Entry 3WPY (X-ray diffraction, 2.00 A resolution); this record covers chain A.

Chain A:
Name: Beta-fructofuranosidase
Notes: EC 3.2.1.26
Reference sequence: Q8VW87 (Q8VW87_9MICC); numbering as in UniProt (aligned over 37-578)
Sequence (542 residues; numbered 37 to 578; the number before each row is that of its first residue):
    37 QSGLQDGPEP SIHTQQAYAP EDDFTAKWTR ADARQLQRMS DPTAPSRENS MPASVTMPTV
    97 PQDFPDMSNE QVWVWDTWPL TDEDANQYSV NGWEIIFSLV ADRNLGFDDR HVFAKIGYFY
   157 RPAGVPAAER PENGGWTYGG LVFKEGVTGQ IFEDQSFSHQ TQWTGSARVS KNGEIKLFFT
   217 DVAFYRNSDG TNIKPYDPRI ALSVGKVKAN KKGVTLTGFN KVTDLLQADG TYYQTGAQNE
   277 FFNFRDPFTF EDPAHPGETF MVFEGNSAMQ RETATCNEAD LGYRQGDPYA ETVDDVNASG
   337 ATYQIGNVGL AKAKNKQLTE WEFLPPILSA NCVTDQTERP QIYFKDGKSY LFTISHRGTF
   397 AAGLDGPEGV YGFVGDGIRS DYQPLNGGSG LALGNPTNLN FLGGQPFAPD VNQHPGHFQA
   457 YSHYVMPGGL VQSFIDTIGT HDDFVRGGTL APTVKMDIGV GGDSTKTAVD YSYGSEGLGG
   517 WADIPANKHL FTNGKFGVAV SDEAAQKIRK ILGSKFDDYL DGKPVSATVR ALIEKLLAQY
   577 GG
Disordered / not traced: 37-39, 578
Disulfides: C312-C368
Construct notes: engineered mutation S47 (Thr in Q8VW87), T200 (Ser in Q8VW87), V447 (Phe in Q8VW87), S500 (Pro in Q8VW87)

Overview:
Chain A is Beta-fructofuranosidase; the structure, Microbacterium saccharophilum K-1 beta-fructofuranosidase
mutant T47S/S200T/F447V/P500S, was determined by X-ray diffraction, deposited together with 3WPU, 3WPV and
3WPZ.
